Entry 8RKT (electron microscopy, 2.35 A resolution); this record covers chains 1 and A of the 6 polymer chains in the assembly.

Chain 1:
Molecule: sgRNA
Sequence (261 nucleotides; each row starts with the number of its first residue):
     1 GGAUAUUAAUAGCGCCGCAAUUCAUGCUGCUUGCAGCCUCUGAAUUUUGU
    51 UAAAUGAGGGUUAGUUUGACUGUAUAAAUACAGUCUUGCUUUCUGACCCU
   101 GGUAGCUGCUCACCCUGAUGCUGCUGUCAAUAGACAGGAUAGGUGCGCUC
   151 CCAGCAAUAAGGGCGCGGAUGUACUGCUGUAGUGGCUACUGAAUCACCCC
   201 CGAUCAAGGGGGAACCCUCCAAAAGGUGGGUUGAAAGGAGAAGUCAUUUA
   251 AUAAGGCCACU
Not modelled in the structure: 1-10, 257-261
Bound ions: Mg2+: A173, C174

Chain A:
Protein: ShCas12k
Source organism: Scytonema hofmannii
Reference sequence: A0A8X6EH11 (A0A8X6EH11_9CYAN); residues 2-639 here correspond to UniProt positions 4-641 (UniProt number = residue number + 2)
Chain sequence (698 residues; numbered -58 to 639; the number before each row is that of its first residue; numbers below 1 keep their minus sign (Met-58 is residue -58)):
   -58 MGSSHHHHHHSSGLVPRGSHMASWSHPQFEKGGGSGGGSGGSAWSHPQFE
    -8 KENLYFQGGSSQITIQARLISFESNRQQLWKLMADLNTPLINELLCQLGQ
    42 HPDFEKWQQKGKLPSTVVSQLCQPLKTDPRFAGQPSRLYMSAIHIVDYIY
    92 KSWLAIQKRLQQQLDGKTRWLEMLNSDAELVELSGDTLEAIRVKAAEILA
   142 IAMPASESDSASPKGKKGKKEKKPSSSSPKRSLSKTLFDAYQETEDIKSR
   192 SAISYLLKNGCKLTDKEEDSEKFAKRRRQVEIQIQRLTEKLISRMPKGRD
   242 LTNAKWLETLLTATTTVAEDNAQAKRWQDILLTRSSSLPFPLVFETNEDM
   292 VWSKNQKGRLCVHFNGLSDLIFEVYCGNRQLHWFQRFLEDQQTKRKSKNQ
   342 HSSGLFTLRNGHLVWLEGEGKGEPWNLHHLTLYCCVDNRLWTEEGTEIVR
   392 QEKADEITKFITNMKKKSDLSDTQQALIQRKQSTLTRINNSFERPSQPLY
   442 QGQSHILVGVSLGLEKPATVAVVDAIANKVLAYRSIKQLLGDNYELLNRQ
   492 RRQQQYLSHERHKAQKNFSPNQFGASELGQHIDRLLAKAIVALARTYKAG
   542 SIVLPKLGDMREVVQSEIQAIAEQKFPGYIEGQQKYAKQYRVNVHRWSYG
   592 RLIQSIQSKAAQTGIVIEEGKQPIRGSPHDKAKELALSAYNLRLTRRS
Not modelled in the structure: -58 to 0, 145-172, 407-411, 636-639
Construct notes: initiating methionine (-58); expression tag (-57 to 1)

Interface between chain 1 and chain A:
Residue-residue contacts - 142 pairs, chain 1 then chain A:
  C15(1) - Asn489(A)  hydrogen bond to the sugar
  C15(1) - Arg492(A)  sugar contact
  C16(1) - Asn489(A)  sugar contact
  U25(1) - Tyr474(A)  hydrogen bond to the sugar
  U25(1) - Arg475(A)  base contact
  U25(1) - Ser476(A)  base contact
  U25(1) - Gln479(A)  hydrogen bond to the base
  U25(1) - His620(A)  hydrogen bond to the base
  G42(1) - Ser476(A)  phosphate contact
  G42(1) - Lys478(A)  phosphate contact
  G42(1) - Gln479(A)  hydrogen bond to the sugar
  A43(1) - Ser476(A)  hydrogen bond to the phosphate
  A43(1) - Lys478(A)  salt bridge to the phosphate
  A43(1) - His620(A)  phosphate contact
  G56(1) - Arg493(A)  salt bridge to the phosphate
  A57(1) - Arg493(A)  salt bridge to the phosphate
  A57(1) - Gln494(A)  base contact
  A57(1) - Tyr497(A)  base contact
  G58(1) - Tyr497(A)  phosphate contact
  G59(1) - Tyr497(A)  hydrogen bond to the phosphate
  A63(1) - Tyr316(A)  base contact
  U67(1) - Arg320(A)  base contact
  G68(1) - Asn319(A)  hydrogen bond to the base
  G68(1) - Arg320(A)  salt bridge to the phosphate
  A69(1) - His323(A)  sugar contact
  A69(1) - Trp382(A)  phosphate contact
  C70(1) - Trp382(A)  hydrogen bond to the phosphate
  C70(1) - Pro436(A)  sugar contact
  C70(1) - Gln438(A)  phosphate contact
  U71(1) - Pro436(A)  phosphate contact
  A77(1) - Lys539(A)  sugar contact
  A78(1) - Arg536(A)  salt bridge to the phosphate
  U86(1) - Asn319(A)  hydrogen bond to the sugar
  U86(1) - Leu322(A)  sugar contact
  U87(1) - Arg300(A)  hydrogen bond to the base
  U87(1) - Leu301(A)  hydrogen bond to the base
  U87(1) - Val315(A)  hydrogen bond to the base
  U87(1) - Tyr316(A)  base contact
  U87(1) - Cys317(A)  hydrogen bond to the sugar
  U87(1) - Gly318(A)  sugar contact
  U87(1) - Asn319(A)  hydrogen bond to the sugar
  U87(1) - Leu322(A)  base contact
  G88(1) - Arg300(A)  hydrogen bond to the base
  G88(1) - Tyr316(A)  sugar contact
  G88(1) - Cys317(A)  sugar contact
  G88(1) - Gly318(A)  phosphate contact
  G88(1) - Asn319(A)  hydrogen bond to the phosphate
  C89(1) - Gln7(A)  hydrogen bond to the sugar
  C89(1) - Arg9(A)  hydrogen bond to the phosphate
  C89(1) - Tyr316(A)  sugar contact
  C89(1) - Gly318(A)  base contact
  C89(1) - Gln321(A)  base contact
  U90(1) - Gln7(A)  hydrogen bond to the sugar
  U90(1) - Arg9(A)  salt bridge to the phosphate
  U91(1) - Glu518(A)  hydrogen bond to the sugar
  U92(1) - Leu487(A)  sugar contact
  U92(1) - Glu518(A)  phosphate contact
  U92(1) - Leu519(A)  phosphate contact
  U92(1) - His522(A)  sugar contact
  C93(1) - Arg490(A)  salt bridge to the phosphate
  C93(1) - Leu519(A)  phosphate contact
  U119(1) - His500(A)  hydrogen bond to the base
  U119(1) - His503(A)  stacking on the base
  U119(1) - Lys507(A)  hydrogen bond to the sugar
  U149(1) - His500(A)  stacking on the base
  G184(1) - Asn508(A)  hydrogen bond to the sugar
  G185(1) - Asn508(A)  sugar contact
  G185(1) - Phe509(A)  sugar contact
  G185(1) - Ser510(A)  hydrogen bond to the phosphate
  C186(1) - Pro511(A)  phosphate contact
  A188(1) - Lys362(A)  phosphate contact
  C205(1) - Ile11(A)  base contact
  C205(1) - Ser12(A)  hydrogen bond to the base
  C205(1) - Arg17(A)  hydrogen bond to the base
  C205(1) - Trp366(A)  base contact
  C205(1) - Asn367(A)  hydrogen bond to the base
  C205(1) - His369(A)  hydrogen bond to the base
  C205(1) - His370(A)  base contact
  A206(1) - Tyr316(A)  hydrogen bond to the sugar
  A207(1) - Lys298(A)  salt bridge to the phosphate
  A235(1) - His522(A)  base contact
  A235(1) - Leu526(A)  sugar contact
  A236(1) - Arg320(A)  base contact
  A236(1) - His522(A)  sugar contact
  A236(1) - Arg525(A)  sugar contact
  A236(1) - Leu526(A)  sugar contact
  A236(1) - Lys529(A)  salt bridge to the phosphate
  G237(1) - Arg320(A)  hydrogen bond to the base
  G237(1) - Gln321(A)  hydrogen bond to the base
  G237(1) - Arg525(A)  hydrogen bond to the sugar
  G237(1) - Lys600(A)  salt bridge to the phosphate
  G238(1) - Gln3(A)  base contact
  G238(1) - Ile4(A)  sugar contact
  G238(1) - Thr5(A)  hydrogen bond to the sugar
  G238(1) - Cys376(A)  base contact
  G238(1) - Gln595(A)  hydrogen bond to the base
  G238(1) - Gln603(A)  hydrogen bond to the phosphate
  A239(1) - Thr5(A)  hydrogen bond to the sugar
  A239(1) - Tyr374(A)  sugar contact
  A239(1) - Arg525(A)  salt bridge to the phosphate
  G240(1) - Pro282(A)  sugar contact
  G240(1) - His353(A)  hydrogen bond to the sugar
  A241(1) - Ile90(A)  sugar contact
  A241(1) - Arg240(A)  salt bridge to the phosphate
  A241(1) - Phe281(A)  phosphate contact
  A241(1) - Pro282(A)  sugar contact
  A242(1) - Ile90(A)  sugar contact
  A242(1) - Ser93(A)  base contact
  A242(1) - Pro237(A)  phosphate contact
  A242(1) - Arg240(A)  salt bridge to the phosphate
  A242(1) - Phe281(A)  phosphate contact
  G243(1) - Trp94(A)  sugar contact
  G243(1) - Ser234(A)  hydrogen bond to the phosphate
  G243(1) - Arg235(A)  salt bridge to the phosphate
  G243(1) - Met236(A)  phosphate contact
  G243(1) - Pro237(A)  phosphate contact
  G243(1) - Lys238(A)  hydrogen bond to the phosphate
  U244(1) - Lys231(A)  sugar contact
  U244(1) - Ser234(A)  phosphate contact
  U244(1) - Arg235(A)  salt bridge to the phosphate
  C245(1) - Arg227(A)  hydrogen bond to the phosphate
  C245(1) - Arg552(A)  hydrogen bond to the base
  C245(1) - His586(A)  hydrogen bond to the sugar
  A246(1) - Arg227(A)  salt bridge to the phosphate
  A246(1) - Gln556(A)  sugar contact
  A246(1) - Arg582(A)  hydrogen bond to the phosphate
  A246(1) - Val583(A)  sugar contact
  A246(1) - His586(A)  hydrogen bond to the sugar
  U247(1) - Lys579(A)  phosphate contact
  U247(1) - Arg582(A)  salt bridge to the phosphate
  U247(1) - Val583(A)  sugar contact
  U248(1) - His503(A)  hydrogen bond to the sugar
  U248(1) - Gln506(A)  hydrogen bond to the base
  U248(1) - Lys579(A)  salt bridge to the phosphate
  U249(1) - His503(A)  phosphate contact
  U249(1) - Gln506(A)  hydrogen bond to the sugar
  U249(1) - Lys507(A)  phosphate contact
  A250(1) - Phe509(A)  sugar contact
  A251(1) - Gln269(A)  hydrogen bond to the sugar
  U252(1) - Gln269(A)  sugar contact
  A253(1) - Asn262(A)  hydrogen bond to the phosphate
  A254(1) - Asn262(A)  phosphate contact
Also at the interface, not in a pair above, chain 1 (62 interface residues in all): G14, U41, A44, U55, U94, G120, C121, C148
Also at the interface, not in a pair above, chain A (103 interface residues in all): Ala8, Leu10, Ile97, Gln98, Lys266, Gly299, Val355, Leu357, Thr372, Ser437, Lys457, Ala473, Asn484, Glu486, Gln496, Lys504, Glu553, Gln575, Ser599

In short:
The interface between chain 1 and chain A involves 62 residues on one side and 103 on the other, with 50
hydrogen bonds, 18 salt bridges and 2 aromatic stacking contacts. Among the polar pairs are U25(1)-Gln479(A),
U25(1)-His620(A) and G68(1)-Asn319(A).
Here chain 1 is sgRNA and chain A is ShCas12k (Scytonema hofmannii). Entry 8RKT (Conformational Landscape of
the Type V-K CRISPR-associated TransposonIntegration Assembly CAST V-K Cas12k domain local-refinement map) was
determined by electron microscopy, deposited together with 8RDU, 8RKU, 8RKV, 8AXA and 8AXB.
